PDB entry 9C9D | X-ray diffraction, 2.90 A resolution | chains D and E of the 5 polymer chains in the assembly

[Chain D]
Protein: T Cell Receptor Alpha Variable 1-2
Source organism: Homo sapiens
Amino-acid sequence (204 residues; numbered 0 to 203; the number before each row is that of its first residue; numbering starts at 0):
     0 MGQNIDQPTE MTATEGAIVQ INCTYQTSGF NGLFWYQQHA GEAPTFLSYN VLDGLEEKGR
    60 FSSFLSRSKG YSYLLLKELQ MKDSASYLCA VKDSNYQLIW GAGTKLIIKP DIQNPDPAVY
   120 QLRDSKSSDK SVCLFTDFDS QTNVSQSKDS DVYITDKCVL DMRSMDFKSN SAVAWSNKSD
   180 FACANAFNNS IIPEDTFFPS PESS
Not modelled in the structure: 0, 201-203
Disulfides: C22-C88, C132-C182

[Chain E]
Protein: T cell receptor beta variable 6-1
Source organism: Homo sapiens
Amino-acid sequence (246 residues; each row starts with the number of its first residue; numbering starts at 0):
     0 MNAGVTQTPK FQVLKTGQSM TLQCAQDMNH NSMYWYRQDP GMGLRLIYYS ASEGTTDKGE
    60 VPNGYNVSRL NKREFSLRLE SAAPSQTSVY FCASSVWTGE GSGELFFGEG SRLTVLEDLK
   120 NVFPPEVAVF EPSEAEISHT QKATLVCLAT GFYPDHVELS WWVNGKEVHS GVCTDPQPLK
   180 EQPALNDSRY ALSSRLRVSA TFWQNPRNHF RCQVQFYGLS ENDEWTQDRA KPVTQIVSAE
   240 AWGRAD
Not modelled in the structure: 0, 245
Disulfides: C23-C91, C146-C211

[Chain D / chain E interface]
Contacting residue pairs (86; chain D residue first):
  F33(D) - G100(E)
  F33(D) - G102(E)
  Y35(D) - E103(E)
  Y35(D) - L104(E)  hydrogen bond (side chain-backbone)
  Q37(D) - Q37(E)  hydrogen bond
  Q37(D) - F90(E)
  G40(D) - R111(E)
  E41(D) - F90(E)
  A42(D) - F90(E)  hydrophobic
  A42(D) - F106(E)  hydrophobic
  A42(D) - G107(E)
  P43(D) - F90(E)
  P43(D) - F106(E)
  F45(D) - E103(E)
  Y48(D) - S101(E)
  K91(D) - E99(E)  hydrogen bond (side chain-backbone)
  K91(D) - G100(E)  hydrogen bond (side chain-backbone)
  K91(D) - G102(E)
  Y95(D) - G98(E)
  L97(D) - L104(E)  hydrophobic
  W99(D) - Y35(E)
  W99(D) - G42(E)
  W99(D) - L43(E)
  W99(D) - L104(E)  hydrophobic
  W99(D) - F106(E)  hydrophobic
  G100(D) - G42(E)
  A101(D) - M41(E)
  A101(D) - G42(E)
  D115(D) - H138(E)  salt bridge
  Y119(D) - S132(E)
  Y119(D) - A134(E)
  Y119(D) - E135(E)
  Y119(D) - H138(E)
  Y119(D) - T139(E)
  Q120(D) - S132(E)
  L121(D) - F129(E)
  L121(D) - E130(E)
  L121(D) - P131(E)  hydrophobic
  L121(D) - S132(E)
  L121(D) - T143(E)
  L121(D) - V145(E)  hydrophobic
  R122(D) - F129(E)
  R122(D) - E130(E)  hydrogen bond (backbone-backbone)
  D123(D) - F129(E)
  S124(D) - V128(E)
  S124(D) - E130(E)
  K129(D) - F129(E)
  V131(D) - F129(E)  hydrophobic
  V131(D) - L147(E)  hydrophobic
  L133(D) - T143(E)
  D136(D) - T139(E)
  D136(D) - R196(E)  salt bridge
  Y152(D) - E180(E)  hydrogen bond (side chain-backbone)
  I153(D) - L178(E)
  T154(D) - D174(E)
  T154(D) - L178(E)
  T154(D) - S192(E)
  T154(D) - R194(E)
  C157(D) - C172(E)  disulfide
  C157(D) - T173(E)
  C157(D) - R194(E)  hydrogen bond
  V158(D) - C172(E)  hydrogen bond (backbone-side chain)
  L159(D) - G170(E)
  L159(D) - V171(E)
  L159(D) - C172(E)  hydrophobic
  L159(D) - R194(E)
  L159(D) - R196(E)
  D160(D) - S169(E)  hydrogen bond (backbone-side chain)
  D160(D) - G170(E)  hydrogen bond (backbone-backbone)
  M161(D) - K141(E)
  M161(D) - S169(E)
  M161(D) - R196(E)
  R162(D) - H168(E)
  R162(D) - S169(E)  hydrogen bond (backbone-side chain)
  M164(D) - K141(E)
  M164(D) - S198(E)
  F166(D) - K141(E)
  F166(D) - R196(E)
  S168(D) - R196(E)  hydrogen bond
  S170(D) - R194(E)  hydrogen bond (backbone-side chain)
  A171(D) - R194(E)
  V172(D) - V145(E)  hydrophobic
  V172(D) - R194(E)
  W174(D) - L147(E)  hydrophobic
  W174(D) - A190(E)  hydrophobic
  F196(D) - H138(E)
Other interface residues (no listed pair), chain D (49 interface residues in all): N30, L87, S127, S130, T135, D155
Other interface residues (no listed pair), chain E (50 interface residues in all): G40, E108, A127, L144, K179, Q181, V197
Inter-chain disulfides: C157(D)-C172(E)

[In short]
The interface between chain D and chain E involves 49 residues on one side and 50 on the other; the contacts
include 1 disulfide bond, 13 hydrogen bonds and 2 salt bridges. Polar contacts include D115(D)-H138(E),
D136(D)-R196(E) and Y35(D)-L104(E).
Here chain D is T Cell Receptor Alpha Variable 1-2 and chain E is T cell receptor beta variable 6-1, both from
Homo sapiens. Entry 9C9D (Protein receptor) was determined by X-ray diffraction.
